Entry 9D3A (electron microscopy, 3.78 A resolution); this record covers chains B and C of the 4 polymer chains in the assembly.

Chain B:
Molecule: Glutamate receptor ionotropic, NMDA 2B
Source organism: Homo sapiens
UniProt: Q13224 (NMDE2_HUMAN); numbering as in UniProt (aligned over 27-852)
Amino-acid sequence (884 residues; row label = number of the first residue in the row; numbers below 1 keep their minus sign (Trp-8 is residue -8)):
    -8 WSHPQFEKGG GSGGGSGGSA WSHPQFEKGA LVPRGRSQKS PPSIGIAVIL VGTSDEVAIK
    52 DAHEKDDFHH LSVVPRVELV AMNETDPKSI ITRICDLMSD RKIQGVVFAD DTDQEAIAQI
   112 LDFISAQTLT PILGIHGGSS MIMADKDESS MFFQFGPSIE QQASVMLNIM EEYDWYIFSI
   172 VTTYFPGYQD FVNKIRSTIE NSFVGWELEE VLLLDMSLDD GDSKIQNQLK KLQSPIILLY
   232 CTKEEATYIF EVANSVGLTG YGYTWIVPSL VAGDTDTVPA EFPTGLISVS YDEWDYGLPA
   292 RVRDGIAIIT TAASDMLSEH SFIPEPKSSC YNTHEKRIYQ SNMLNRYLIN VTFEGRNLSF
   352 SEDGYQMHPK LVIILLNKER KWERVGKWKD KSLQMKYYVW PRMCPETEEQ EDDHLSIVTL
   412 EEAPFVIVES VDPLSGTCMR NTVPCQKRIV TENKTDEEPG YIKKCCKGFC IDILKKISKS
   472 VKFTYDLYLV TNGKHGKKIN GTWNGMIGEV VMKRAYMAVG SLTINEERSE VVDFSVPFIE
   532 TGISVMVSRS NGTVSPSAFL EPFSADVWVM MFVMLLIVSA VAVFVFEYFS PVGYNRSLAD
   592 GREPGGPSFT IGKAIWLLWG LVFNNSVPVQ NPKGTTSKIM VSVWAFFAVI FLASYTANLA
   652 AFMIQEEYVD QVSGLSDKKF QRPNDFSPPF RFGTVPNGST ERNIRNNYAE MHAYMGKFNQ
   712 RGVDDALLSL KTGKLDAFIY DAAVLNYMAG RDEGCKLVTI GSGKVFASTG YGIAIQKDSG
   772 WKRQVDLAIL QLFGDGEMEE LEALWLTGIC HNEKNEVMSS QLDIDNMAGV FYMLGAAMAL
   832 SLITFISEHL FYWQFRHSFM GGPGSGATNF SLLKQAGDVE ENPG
Unresolved in the structure: -8 to 33, 395-402, 441-450, 584-597, 842-875
Cystine bridges: Cys86-Cys321, Cys429-Cys456, Cys436-Cys457, Cys746-Cys801
Covalently attached groups: N-acetylglucosamine (NAG) linked to Asn688
Sequence notes: expression tag (-8 to 26, 853-875); conflict Ser588 (Cys in Q13224); engineered mutation Ser838 (Cys in Q13224), Ser849 (Cys in Q13224)
Small-molecule neighbours: glutamic acid (GLU): His486, Ser512, Thr514, Arg519, Val686, Pro687, Gly689, Ser690, Thr691, Tyr731, Asp732
UniProt features mapped onto this chain:
  - region: Lys604 to Pro623 (Pore-forming)
  - binding site (Zn(2+)): His127, Glu284
  - binding site (L-glutamate): Thr514, Arg519, Ser690, Thr691, Asp732
  - site: Asn615 (Functional determinant of NMDA receptors)
  - glycosylation (N-linked (GlcNAc...) asparagine): Asn74, Asn341, Asn348, Asn444, Asn491, Asn542, Asn688
  - natural variant: Ile50 (I50N: Found in a patient with schizophrenia; uncertain significance), Leu362 (L362M: Found in a patient with schizophrenia; uncertain significance), Glu413 (E413G: In MRD6), Cys436 (C436R: In MRD6), Cys456 (C456Y: In MRD6), Cys461 (C461F: In MRD6), Arg540 (R540H: In DEE27), Pro553 (P553L: In MRD6), Asn615 (N615I: In DEE27), Val618 (V618G: In DEE27), Tyr646 (Y646C: In DEE27), Asn649 (N649S: In DEE27; uncertain significance), 6 further natural variant entries in UniProt
  - mutagenesis: Pro553 (P553R: Changed glutamate-gated calcium ion channel activity characterized by increased glutamate and glycine potency and slowed response rise time and deactivation time course), Ala636 (A636P: Severely reduced localization to cell membrane; A636V: Reduced localization to cell membrane ...), Ala639 (A639V: Reduced localization to cell membrane. Affects glutamate-gated calcium ion channel activity resulting in increased agonist potency and mutant channels activated at lower glutamate and glycine ...), Ile641 (I641T: Reduced localization to cell membrane. Affects glutamate-gated calcium ion channel activity resulting in increased agonist potency and mutant channels activated at lower glutamate and glycine ...), Asn649 (N649T: Affects glutamate-gated calcium ion channel activity resulting in increased agonist potency and mutant channels activated at lower glutamate and glycine concentrations), Ala652 (A652G: No significant effect on glutamate and glycine agonist potency), Ile655 (I655F: Reduced localization to cell membrane), Met818 (M818V: Increased glutamate and glycine agonist potency)

Chain C:
Molecule: Glutamate receptor ionotropic, NMDA 1
Source organism: Homo sapiens
UniProt: Q05586 (NMDZ1_HUMAN); residues 23-847 here = UniProt positions 23-847
Amino-acid sequence (825 residues; numbered 23 to 847; the number before each row is that of its first residue):
    23 DPKIVNIGAV LSTRKHEQMF REAVNQANKR HGSWKIQLNA TSVTHKPNAI QMALSVCEDL
    83 ISSQVYAILV SHPPTPNDHF TPTPVSYTAG FYRIPVLGLT TRMSIYSDKS IHLSFLRTVP
   143 PYSHQSSVWF EMMRVYSWNH IILLVSDDHE GRAAQKRLET LLEERESKAE KVLQFDPGTK
   203 NVTALLMEAK ELEARVIILS ASEDDAATVY RAAAMLNMTG SGYVWLVGER EISGNALRYA
   263 PDGILGLQLI NGKNESAHIS DAVGVVAQAV HELLEKENIT DPPRGCVGNT NIWKTGPLFK
   323 RVLMSSKYAD GVTGRVEFNE DGDRKFANYS IMNLQNRKLV QVGIYNGTHV IPNDRKIIWP
   383 GGETEKPRGY QMSTRLKIVT IHQEPFVYVK PTLSDGTCKE EFTVNGDPVK KVICTGPNDT
   443 SPGSPRHTVP QCCYGFCIDL LIKLARTMNF TYEVHLVADG KFGTQERVNN SNKKEWNGMM
   503 GELLSGQADM IVAPLTINNE RAQYIEFSKP FKYQGLTILV KKEIPRSTLD SFMQPFQSTL
   563 WLLVGLSVHV VAVMLYLLDR FSPFGRFKVN SEEEEEDALT LSSAMWFSWG VLLNSGIGEG
   623 APRSFSARIL GMVWAGFAMI IVASYTANLA AFLVLDRPEE RITGINDPRL RNPSDKFIYA
   683 TVKQSSVDIY FRRQVELSTM YRHMEKHNYE SAAEAIQAVR DNKLHAFIWD SAVLEFEASQ
   743 KCDLVTTGEL FFRSGFGIGM RKDSPWKQNV SLSILKSHEN GFMEDLDKTW VRYQECDSRS
   803 NAPATLTFEN MAGVFMLVAG GIVAGIFLIF IEIAYKRHKD ANGAQ
Unresolved in the structure: 23-24, 586-599, 840-847
Cystine bridges: Cys79-Cys308, Cys420-Cys454, Cys436-Cys455, Cys744-Cys798
Covalently attached groups: N-acetylglucosamine (NAG) linked to Asn771
Sequence notes: engineered mutation Asn844 (Arg in Q05586), Gly845 (Arg in Q05586), Ala846 (Lys in Q05586)
Small-molecule neighbours: glycine (GLY): Phe484, Pro516, Thr518, Arg523, Ser687, Ser688, Trp731, Asp732
UniProt features mapped onto this chain:
  - region: Leu603 to Pro624 (Pore-forming)
  - binding site (glycine): Pro516, Thr518, Arg523, Ser688, Asp732
  - glycosylation (N-linked (GlcNAc...) asparagine): Asn61, Asn203, Asn239, Asn276, Asn300, Asn350, Asn368, Asn440, Asn471, Asn491, Asn674, Asn771
  - natural variant: Arg217 (R217W: In NDHMSR), Asp227 (D227H: In NDHMSR; uncertain significance), Arg306 (R306Q: Found in a patient with schizophrenia; uncertain significance), Asp552 (D552E: In NDHMSD), Pro557 (P557R: In NDHMSD), Ser560 (S560SS: In NDHMSD), Gly618 (G618R: In NDHMSD), Gly620 (G620R: In NDHMSD), Ala637 (A637S: In NDHMSD; uncertain significance; A637V: In NDHMSD; uncertain significance), Gly638 (G638A: In NDHMSD; G638V: In NDHMSD), Met641 (M641I: In NDHMSD; M641L: In NDHMSD; M641V: In NDHMSD), Ile642 (I642T: In NDHMSD; uncertain significance), 13 further natural variant entries in UniProt
  - mutagenesis: Ile642 (I642L: Slight decrease in glutamate and glycine agonist potency; mutant channels are activated at 2-fold higher glutamate and glycine concentrations), Val644 (V644M: Increase in glutamate and glycine agonist potency; mutant channels are activated lower glutamate and glycine concentrations), Ala653 (A653G: Increase in glutamate and glycine agonist potency; mutant channels are activated lower glutamate and glycine concentrations), Met813 (M813V: Slight decrease in glycine agonist potency; no effect on glutamate agonist potency)

Chain B / chain C interface:
Pairs across the interface (68):
  Ile515(B) with Lys531(C); Leu777(C), hydrophobic
  Asn516(B) with Glu781(C)
  Glu517(B) with Lys778(C); Glu781(C)
  Phe525(B) with Lys531(C)
  Ser526(B) with Lys531(C), hydrogen bond (backbone-side chain)
  Pro528(B) with Lys531(C)
  Phe554(B) with Thr807(C), hydrogen bond (backbone-side chain); Leu808(C)
  Ser555(B) with Leu808(C)
  Asp557(B) with Phe810(C)
  Met561(B) with Phe810(C), hydrophobic; Phe817(C), hydrophobic
  Val576(B) with Ile831(C)
  Phe577(B) with Gly827(C); Ile831(C), hydrophobic
  Ser581(B) with Glu834(C)
  Pro582(B) with Glu834(C)
  Asn615(B) with Asn616(C)
  Asn622(B) with Gly618(C), hydrogen bond (side chain-backbone); Ile619(C)
  Thr627(B) with Gly827(C); Leu830(C); Ile831(C)
  Lys629(B) with Trp608(C); Ile619(C)
  Ser633(B) with Leu615(C)
  Trp635(B) with Val820(C), hydrophobic
  Ala636(B) with Leu615(C)
  Phe637(B) with Leu615(C), hydrophobic
  Phe638(B) with Val816(C), hydrophobic; Phe817(C), hydrophobic
  Val640(B) with Leu615(C)
  Ile641(B) with Tyr647(C)
  Ala644(B) with Tyr647(C), hydrophobic; Thr648(C), hydrogen bond (backbone-side chain)
  Ser645(B) with Leu651(C)
  Ala648(B) with Leu651(C), hydrophobic; Leu655(C)
  Asn649(B) with Leu655(C); Ala806(C); Leu808(C)
  Ala652(B) with Leu655(C), hydrophobic
  Ile655(B) with Val656(C), hydrophobic
  Gln656(B) with Asn803(C); Ala804(C)
  Asn694(B) with Glu781(C)
  Asn698(B) with Glu781(C)
  Phe757(B) with Glu786(C)
  Ser759(B) with Tyr535(C); His780(C); Glu786(C)
  Gly761(B) with Tyr535(C), hydrogen bond (backbone-side chain)
  Arg774(B) with Gln525(C), hydrogen bond (side chain-backbone); Lys764(C)
  Leu778(B) with Asn521(C)
  Leu781(B) with Ala524(C), hydrophobic
  Gln782(B) with Asn521(C), hydrogen bond
  Phe784(B) with Phe754(C); Arg755(C)
  Gly785(B) with Tyr692(C); Arg695(C); Gln696(C)
  Asp786(B) with Gln696(C), hydrogen bond (backbone-side chain)
  Glu790(B) with Phe753(C); Arg755(C), salt bridge
  Glu793(B) with Arg755(C), salt bridge
Interface residues without a listed pair, chain B (63 interface residues in all): Ser520, Glu521, Val527, Glu531, Glu552, Val558, Met565, Val572, Phe580, Leu612, Ile630, Val632, Val634, Phe653, Ala758, Thr760, Gly787
Interface residues without a listed pair, chain C (55 interface residues in all): Asn520, Pro532, Phe554, Ser617, Val644, Ala652, Ser756, Leu774, Pro805, Thr809, Met813, Leu819, Ile824, Ile828, Ile835

In short:
63 residues of chain B and 55 residues of chain C are in contact, with 8 hydrogen bonds and 2 salt bridges.
Polar pairs include Glu790(B)-Arg755(C), Glu793(B)-Arg755(C) and Ser526(B)-Lys531(C). Chain B binds glutamic
acid. Ligands of chain C: glycine. Covalently linked N-acetylglucosamine: at Asn688(B).
Here chain B is Glutamate receptor ionotropic, NMDA 2B and chain C is Glutamate receptor ionotropic, NMDA 1,
both from Homo sapiens. Entry 9D3A (Nonactive state of Gly-,Glu- bound GluN1a-2B-2D NMDAR (Low-res)) was
determined by electron microscopy (same publication as 9D37, 9D38, 9D39, 9D3B and 9D3C).
